PDB entry 4Z7Q | X-ray diffraction, 2.70 A resolution | chains A and B of the 6 polymer chains in the assembly

# Chain A
Protein: Integrin alpha-IIb
Organism: Homo sapiens
Reference sequence: P08514 (ITA2B_HUMAN), isoform P08514-3; residues 1-454 here correspond to UniProt positions 32-485 (UniProt number = residue number + 31)
Amino-acid sequence (454 residues; row label = number of the first residue in the row):
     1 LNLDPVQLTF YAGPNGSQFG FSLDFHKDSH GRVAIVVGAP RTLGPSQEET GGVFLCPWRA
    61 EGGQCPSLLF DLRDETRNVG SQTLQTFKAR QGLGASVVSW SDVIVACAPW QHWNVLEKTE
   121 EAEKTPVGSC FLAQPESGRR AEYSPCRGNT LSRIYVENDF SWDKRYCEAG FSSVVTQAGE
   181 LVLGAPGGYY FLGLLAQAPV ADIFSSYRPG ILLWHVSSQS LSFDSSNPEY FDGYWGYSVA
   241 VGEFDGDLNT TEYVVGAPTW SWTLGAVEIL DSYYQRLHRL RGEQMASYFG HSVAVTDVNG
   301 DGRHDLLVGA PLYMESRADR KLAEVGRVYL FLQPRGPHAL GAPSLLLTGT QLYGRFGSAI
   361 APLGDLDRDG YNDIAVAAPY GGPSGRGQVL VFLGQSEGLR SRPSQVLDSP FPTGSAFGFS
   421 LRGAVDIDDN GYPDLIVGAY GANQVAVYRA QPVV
Cystine bridges: Cys56-Cys65, Cys107-Cys130, Cys146-Cys167
Ion coordination: Ca2+ site 1: Glu243, Asp245, Asp247, Thr250, Glu252; Ca2+ site 2: Asp297, Asn299, Asp301, Arg303, Asp305; Ca2+ site 3: Asp365, Asp367, Asp369, Tyr371, Asp373; Ca2+ site 4: Asp426, Asp428, Asn430, Tyr432, Asp434

# Chain B
Protein: Integrin beta-3
Organism: Homo sapiens
Reference sequence: P05106 (ITB3_HUMAN), isoform P05106-3; residues 1-471 here correspond to UniProt positions 27-497 (UniProt number = residue number + 26)
Amino-acid sequence (471 residues; numbered 1 to 471; the number before each row is that of its first residue):
     1 GPNICTTRGV SSCQQCLAVS PMCAWCSDEA LPLGSPRCDL KENLLKDNCA PESIEFPVSE
    61 ARVLEDRPLS DKGSGDSSQV TQVSPQRIAL RLRPDDSKNF SIQVRQVEDY PVDIYYLMDL
   121 SYSMKDDLWS IQNLGTKLAT QMRKLTSNLR IGFGAFVDKP VSPYMYISPP EALENPCYDM
   181 KTTCLPMFGY KHVLTLTDQV TRFNEEVKKQ SVSRNRDAPE GGFDAIMQAT VCDEKIGWRN
   241 DASHLLVFTT DAKTHIALDG RLAGIVQPND GQCHVGSDNH YSASTTMDYP SLGLMTEKLS
   301 QKNINLIFAV TENVVNLYQN YSELIPGTTV GVLSMDSSNV LQLIVDAYGK IRSKVELEVR
   361 DLPEELSLSF NATCLNNEVI PGLKSCMGLK IGDTVSFSIE AKVRGCPQEK EKSFTIKPVG
   421 FKDSLIVQVT FDCDCACQAQ AEPNSHRCNN GNGTFECGVC RCGPGWLGSQ C
Disordered / not traced: 467-471
Cystine bridges: Cys5-Cys23, Cys13-Cys435, Cys16-Cys38, Cys26-Cys49, Cys177-Cys184, Cys232-Cys273, Cys374-Cys386, Cys406-Cys433, Cys437-Cys457, Cys448-Cys460
Glycans and other covalent adducts: N-acetylglucosamine (NAG) linked to Asn99, Asn320, Asn371
Ion coordination: Mn2+ site 1: Ser121, Ser123, Glu220 (shared with 1 residue of chain G); Mn2+ site 2: Ser123, Asp251; Mn2+ site 3: Asp158, Asn215, Asp217, Pro219, Glu220
What the authors report for this chain:
  - Mn2+ coordination: Ser123

# Interface between chain A and chain B
Pairs across the interface - 66 pairs, chain A then chain B:
  Gln18(A) with Val266(B)
  Phe21(A) with Arg261(B); Val266(B), hydrophobic
  Arg41(A) with Gly264(B)
  Trp110(A) with Arg261(B), hydrogen bond (side chain-backbone); Leu262(B), hydrogen bond (side chain-backbone); Gly264(B)
  His112(A) with Ser162(B), hydrogen bond; Ile167(B)
  Glu121(A) with Ser168(B), hydrogen bond; Pro169(B)
  Glu123(A) with Ser168(B); Arg216(B), salt bridge
  Lys124(A) with Ile167(B); Ser168(B), hydrogen bond (backbone-side chain)
  Thr125(A) with Arg216(B)
  Pro126(A) with Ser162(B); Pro163(B), hydrophobic
  Tyr166(A) with Arg216(B)
  Glu168(A) with Pro163(B); Leu262(B)
  Phe171(A) with Arg261(B)
  Tyr190(A) with Arg216(B), hydrogen bond (side chain-backbone)
  Phe191(A) with Pro163(B), hydrophobic; Asp217(B)
  Phe231(A) with Lys253(B), hydrogen bond (backbone-side chain)
  Asp232(A) with Pro219(B); Lys253(B), salt bridge
  Tyr234(A) with His255(B); Asp259(B); Leu262(B), hydrophobic
  Tyr237(A) with Leu258(B), hydrogen bond (side chain-backbone); Arg261(B)
  Thr259(A) with Asp259(B)
  Trp262(A) with Lys253(B); Leu317(B)
  Thr263(A) with Ile256(B); Tyr321(B), hydrogen bond
  Met285(A) with Leu317(B), hydrophobic; Asn320(B); Tyr321(B), hydrophobic; Leu324(B)
  Ala286(A) with Ile256(B), hydrophobic; Leu292(B), hydrophobic
  Tyr288(A) with Ile256(B), hydrophobic; Ala257(B); Leu258(B), hydrogen bond (side chain-backbone); Asp259(B), hydrogen bond
  His291(A) with Leu258(B)
  Pro311(A) with Leu258(B), hydrophobic
  Leu312(A) with Ala257(B), hydrophobic; Leu258(B), hydrophobic
  Met314(A) with Gly293(B); Leu324(B), hydrophobic
  Asp319(A) with Lys384(B), salt bridge
  Lys321(A) with Glu358(B), salt bridge
  Leu322(A) with Leu324(B), hydrophobic
  Glu324(A) with Ser291(B), hydrogen bond
  Tyr353(A) with Gly293(B), hydrogen bond (side chain-backbone); Leu294(B); Glu297(B), hydrogen bond
  Arg355(A) with Leu258(B); Pro268(B)
  Tyr380(A) with Pro268(B)
  Phe419(A) with Arg261(B)
  Tyr440(A) with Val266(B)
Other interface residues (no listed pair), chain A (44 interface residues in all): Ala95, Asn114, Pro186, Gln284, Arg320, Leu352
Other interface residues (no listed pair), chain B (35 interface residues in all): Tyr166, Tyr178, Ala263, Glu323, Pro326

# Overview
44 residues of chain A face 35 of chain B across their interface, with 14 hydrogen bonds and 4 salt bridges.
Polar pairs include Glu123(A)-Arg216(B), Asp232(A)-Lys253(B) and Asp319(A)-Lys384(B). Covalently linked
N-acetylglucosamine: at Asn99(B), Asn320(B) and Asn371(B). Glu243(A), Asp245(A), Asp247(A), Thr250(A) and
Glu252(A) form the Ca2+ site 1. The paper reports Mn2+ coordination by Ser123(B).
Here chain A is Integrin alpha-IIb and chain B is Integrin beta-3, both from Homo sapiens. Entry 4Z7Q
(Integrin alphaIIbbeta3 in complex with AGDV-NH2 peptide) was determined by X-ray diffraction, deposited
together with 5HDB, 4Z7O and 4Z7N.
